6B2Z - chains A and a of the 38 polymer chains in the assembly; structure by electron microscopy, 3.60 A resolution.

Chain A:
Molecule: ATP synthase protein 8
Source organism: Saccharomyces cerevisiae (strain ATCC 204508 / S288c)
UniProtKB: P00856 (ATP8_YEAST); numbering as in UniProt (aligned over 1-48)
Amino-acid sequence (48 residues; row label = number of the first residue in the row):
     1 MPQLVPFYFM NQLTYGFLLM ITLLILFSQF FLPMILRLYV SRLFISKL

Chain a:
Molecule: ATP synthase subunit a
Source organism: Saccharomyces cerevisiae (strain ATCC 204508 / S288c)
UniProtKB: P00854 (ATP6_YEAST); residues 1-249 here correspond to UniProt positions 11-259 (UniProt number = residue number + 10)
Amino-acid sequence (249 residues; each row starts with the number of its first residue):
     1 SPLDQFEIRT LFGLQSSFID LSCLNLTTFS LYTIIVLLVI TSLYTLTNNN NKIIGSRWLI
    61 SQEAIYDTIM NMTKGQIGGK NWGLYFPMIF TLFMFIFIAN LISMIPYSFA LSAHLVFIIS
   121 LSIVIWLGNT ILGLYKHGWV FFSLFVPAGT PLPLVPLLVI IETLSYFARA ISLGLRLGSN
   181 ILAGHLLMVI LAGLTFNFML INLFTLVFGF VPLAMILAIM MLEFAIGIIQ GYVWAILTAS
   241 YLKDAVYLH
Reported in the primary citation:
  - catalytic residues: R176 (citing earlier work)
  - catalytic residues: E162, E223, D244 (proposed by the authors, not directly observed)

Interface between chain A and chain a:
Contacting residue pairs (61; chain A residue first):
  M1(A) - L3(a)  hydrophobic
  M1(A) - L182(a)  hydrophobic
  Q3(A) - L3(a)
  Q3(A) - F6(a)
  Q3(A) - E7(a)
  Q3(A) - I8(a)
  L4(A) - A113(a)
  L4(A) - H114(a)
  L4(A) - L115(a)  hydrophobic
  L4(A) - V116(a)
  Y8(A) - I8(a)
  F9(A) - V116(a)  hydrophobic
  M10(A) - C23(a)  hydrophobic
  N11(A) - C23(a)
  N11(A) - N25(a)
  N11(A) - T27(a)  hydrogen bond
  Q12(A) - I8(a)
  Q12(A) - F29(a)
  Q12(A) - H114(a)
  Q12(A) - V116(a)
  Q12(A) - F117(a)
  L13(A) - S120(a)
  Y15(A) - L24(a)
  Y15(A) - N25(a)  hydrogen bond (side chain-backbone)
  Y15(A) - L26(a)
  Y15(A) - S30(a)
  G16(A) - F117(a)
  F17(A) - S120(a)
  F17(A) - V124(a)  hydrophobic
  L19(A) - T33(a)
  L19(A) - F95(a)  hydrophobic
  M20(A) - F95(a)  hydrophobic
  M20(A) - L121(a)  hydrophobic
  L23(A) - L37(a)  hydrophobic
  L23(A) - I40(a)  hydrophobic
  L23(A) - T91(a)
  F27(A) - I40(a)  hydrophobic
  F27(A) - Y44(a)  hydrophobic
  F27(A) - F90(a)  hydrophobic
  F27(A) - T91(a)
  F27(A) - M94(a)  hydrophobic
  S28(A) - P87(a)
  F31(A) - Y44(a)  hydrophobic
  F31(A) - T45(a)
  L32(A) - F86(a)  hydrophobic
  L32(A) - F90(a)  hydrophobic
  M34(A) - Y44(a)
  M34(A) - N48(a)
  I35(A) - Y44(a)  hydrophobic
  I35(A) - Q62(a)
  I35(A) - E63(a)
  L36(A) - Y66(a)
  L38(A) - K52(a)
  L38(A) - I53(a)
  L38(A) - L59(a)  hydrophobic
  Y39(A) - E63(a)  hydrogen bond
  Y39(A) - Y66(a)
  Y39(A) - D67(a)  hydrogen bond
  R42(A) - I53(a)  hydrogen bond (side chain-backbone)
  R42(A) - I54(a)
  I45(A) - I53(a)  hydrophobic
Other interface residues (no listed pair), chain A (30 interface residues in all): T22, L24, L26, S41
Other interface residues (no listed pair), chain a (43 interface residues in all): T10, T41, G55

Summary:
30 residues of chain A face 43 of chain a across their interface; the contacts include 5 hydrogen bonds. Among
the polar pairs are N11(A)-T27(a), Y15(A)-N25(a) and Y39(A)-E63(a). The paper reports catalytic residues
R176(a), E162(a) and E223(a) among others.
Here chain A is ATP synthase protein 8 and chain a is ATP synthase subunit a, both from Saccharomyces
cerevisiae (strain ATCC 204508 / S288c). Entry 6B2Z (Cryo-EM structure of the dimeric FO region of yeast
mitochondrial ATP synthase) was determined by electron microscopy (same publication as 6B8H).
